3LDX - chains L and H of the 3 polymer chains in the assembly; structure by X-ray diffraction, 2.25 A resolution.

[Chain L]
Name: Thrombin light chain
From: Homo sapiens
Notes: EC 3.4.21.5
UniProtKB: P00734 (THRB_HUMAN); the construct lacks a stretch of the UniProt sequence, so the offset changes along the chain: -5 to 0 = UniProt 328-333; 1-14 = UniProt 336-349; 15-18 = UniProt 360-363
Sequence (36 residues; each row starts with the number of its first residue; a row labelled like 14A-14J holds insertion residues (14A, then the next letters in order); numbers below 1 keep their minus sign (Thr-5 is residue -5)):
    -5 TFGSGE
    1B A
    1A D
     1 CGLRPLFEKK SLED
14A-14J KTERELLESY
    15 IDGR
Unresolved in the structure: -5 to 0, 15-18
Curated features (UniProtKB/Swiss-Prot):
  - site: Arg18 (Cleavage)

[Chain H]
Name: Thrombin heavy chain
From: Homo sapiens
Notes: EC 3.4.21.5
UniProtKB: P00734 (THRB_HUMAN); the construct lacks a stretch of the UniProt sequence and is renumbered around it, so the offset changes along the chain: 16-36 = UniProt 364-384; 37-60 = UniProt 386-409; 61-77 = UniProt 419-435; 78-97 = UniProt 437-456; 7 more segments
Sequence (259 residues; row label = number of the first residue in the row; note: 4 numbers in that range are skipped by the numbering (no residue carries them; nothing is unmodelled there); a row labelled like 60A-60I holds insertion residues (60A, then the next letters in order)):
    16 IVEGSDAEIG MSPWQVMLFR K
   36A S
    37 PQELLCGASL ISDRWVLTAA HCLL
60A-60I YPPWDKNFT
    61 ENDLLVRIGK HSRTRYE
   77A R
    78 NIEKISMLEK IYIHPRYNWR
   97A E
    98 NLDRDIALMK LKKPVAFSDY IHPVCLPDRE TA
129A-129C ASL
   130 LQAGYKGRVT GWGNLKE
146A-146H TWTANVGK
   150 GQPSVLQVVN LPIVERPVCK DSTRIRITDN MFCAG
  184A Y
   185 KP
186A-186D DEGK
   187 RGDACEGDSG GPFVMKSP
204A-204B FN
   205 NRWYQMGIVS WGE
   219 GCD
  221A R
   222 DGKYGFYTHV FRLKKWIQKV IDQFGE
Unresolved in the structure: 146A-146H, 246-247
Curated features (UniProtKB/Swiss-Prot):
  - region: Ala183 to Val200 (High affinity receptor-binding region which is also known as the TP508 peptide)
  - active site (Charge relay system): His57, Asp102, Ser195
  - glycosylation: Asn60G (N-linked (GlcNAc...) (complex) asparagine)
Disulfides: Cys42-Cys58, Cys168-Cys182, Cys191-Cys220
Small-molecule neighbours: rwj-671818 (NLI; N-[2-(carbamimidamidooxy)ethyl]-2-{3-[(2,2-difluoro-2-phenylethyl)amino]-6-methyl-2-oxopyrazin-1(2H)-yl}acetamide): His57, Tyr60A, Trp60D, Glu97A, Asn98, Leu99, Ile174, Asp189, Ala190, Cys191, Glu192, Ser195, Val213, Ser214, Trp215, Gly216, Glu217, Gly219, Cys220, Gly226

[How chain L and chain H interact]
Residue-residue contacts - 56 pairs, chain L then chain H:
  Cys1(L) - Pro120(H)
  Cys1(L) - Val121(H)
  Cys1(L) - Cys122(H)  disulfide
  Cys1(L) - Arg206(H)  hydrogen bond (backbone-side chain)
  Asp1A(L) - His119(H)  salt bridge
  Asp1A(L) - Arg206(H)
  Ala1B(L) - Arg206(H)  hydrogen bond (backbone-side chain)
  Gly2(L) - Trp29(H)
  Gly2(L) - Pro120(H)  hydrogen bond (backbone-backbone)
  Gly2(L) - Cys122(H)
  Gly2(L) - Arg206(H)
  Gly2(L) - Trp207(H)  hydrogen bond (backbone-backbone)
  Leu3(L) - His119(H)  hydrogen bond (backbone-side chain)
  Leu3(L) - Asn205(H)
  Leu3(L) - Arg206(H)
  Arg4(L) - Gly25(H)
  Arg4(L) - Met26(H)  hydrogen bond (side chain-backbone)
  Arg4(L) - Pro28(H)
  Arg4(L) - Trp29(H)
  Arg4(L) - Arg137(H)
  Arg4(L) - Trp207(H)
  Pro5(L) - Ser115(H)
  Pro5(L) - Asp116(H)
  Pro5(L) - His119(H)
  Leu6(L) - Asp116(H)
  Phe7(L) - Glu23(H)
  Phe7(L) - Ile24(H)
  Phe7(L) - Gly25(H)
  Phe7(L) - Met26(H)
  Glu8(L) - Lys202(H)  salt bridge
  Glu8(L) - Asn205(H)
  Glu8(L) - Trp207(H)  hydrogen bond
  Asp14(L) - Glu23(H)
  Asp14(L) - Met26(H)
  Asp14(L) - Arg137(H)  salt bridge
  Lys14A(L) - Glu23(H)  hydrogen bond (backbone-side chain)
  Thr14B(L) - Arg137(H)  hydrogen bond
  Thr14B(L) - Asn159(H)  hydrogen bond
  Glu14C(L) - Arg137(H)
  Glu14C(L) - Lys202(H)  salt bridge
  Glu14E(L) - Lys135(H)  salt bridge
  Glu14E(L) - Asn159(H)  hydrogen bond
  Glu14E(L) - Tyr184A(H)  hydrogen bond
  Leu14F(L) - Lys135(H)
  Leu14F(L) - Gly136(H)
  Leu14F(L) - Asn159(H)
  Leu14F(L) - Trp207(H)  hydrophobic
  Leu14G(L) - Lys202(H)
  Ser14I(L) - Gly133(H)
  Ser14I(L) - Tyr134(H)
  Ser14I(L) - Lys135(H)  hydrogen bond (side chain-backbone)
  Tyr14J(L) - Tyr134(H)  hydrophobic
  Tyr14J(L) - Lys135(H)  hydrogen bond (side chain-backbone)
  Tyr14J(L) - Met201(H)
  Tyr14J(L) - Lys202(H)  hydrogen bond (side chain-backbone)
  Tyr14J(L) - Pro204(H)  hydrophobic
Also at the interface, not in a pair above, chain L (20 interface residues in all): Lys9
Also at the interface, not in a pair above, chain H (27 interface residues in all): Tyr117, Lys186D
Inter-chain disulfides: Cys1(L)-Cys122(H)

[Summary]
Chain L and chain H form an interface of 20 and 27 residues respectively, with 1 disulfide bond, 15 hydrogen
bonds and 5 salt bridges. Polar pairs include Asp1A(L)-His119(H), Glu8(L)-Lys202(H) and Glu14E(L)-Lys135(H).
Bound to chain H: rwj-671818. From UniProt: 3 active-site residues on chain H.
Here chain L is Thrombin light chain and chain H is Thrombin heavy chain, both from Homo sapiens. Entry 3LDX
(Discovery and Clinical Evaluation of RWJ-671818, a Thrombin Inhibitor with an Oxyguanidine P1 Motif) was
determined by X-ray diffraction.
